2DXC - chains H and J of the 12 polymer chains in the assembly; structure by X-ray diffraction, 1.90 A resolution.

== Chain H ==
Molecule: Thiocyanate hydrolase subunit beta
Source organism: Thiobacillus thioparus
Notes: EC 3.5.5.8
UniProtKB: O66186 (SCNB_THITI); residues 1-157 here correspond to UniProt positions 0-156 (UniProt number = residue number - 1)
Chain sequence (157 residues; each row starts with the number of its first residue):
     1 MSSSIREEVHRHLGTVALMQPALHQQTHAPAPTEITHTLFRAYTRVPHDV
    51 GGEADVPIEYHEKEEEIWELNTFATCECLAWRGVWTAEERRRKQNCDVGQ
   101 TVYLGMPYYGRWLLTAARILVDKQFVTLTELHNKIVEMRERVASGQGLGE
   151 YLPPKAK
Unresolved in the structure: 1

== Chain J ==
Molecule: Thiocyanate hydrolase subunit alpha
Source organism: Thiobacillus thioparus
Notes: EC 3.5.5.8
UniProtKB: O66187 (SCNA_THITI); residues 1-126 here correspond to UniProt positions 0-125 (UniProt number = residue number - 1)
Chain sequence (126 residues; numbered 1 to 126; the number before each row is that of its first residue):
     1 MSDSHHKPVWDRTHHAKMATGIGDPQCFKGMAGKSKFNVGDRVRIKDLPD
    51 LFYTRTMTYTRGATGTIVRLVYESPAAEDEAFGNEENVEWFYSIVFAQKD
   101 LWPEYSDTFANDTLETEIPERYLEKA
Unresolved in the structure: 1-6

== Interface between chain H and chain J ==
Pairs across the interface (16):
  Ser2(H) with Gly62(J), hydrogen bond (backbone-backbone)
  Ile5(H) with Arg61(J); Gly62(J)
  Arg6(H) with Tyr59(J), hydrogen bond (side chain-backbone); Thr60(J); Arg61(J), hydrogen bond (side chain-backbone); Gly62(J); Ala63(J); Asp100(J); Leu101(J), hydrogen bond (side chain-backbone)
  Val9(H) with Thr58(J); Arg61(J)
  His10(H) with Leu101(J), hydrogen bond (side chain-backbone); Pro103(J)
  His12(H) with Thr58(J)
  Glu59(H) with Glu104(J)
Interface residues without a listed pair, chain H (8 interface residues in all): Leu13
Interface residues without a listed pair, chain J (13 interface residues in all): Arg44, Asp47, Trp102

== Summary ==
8 residues of chain H face 13 of chain J across their interface; the contacts include 5 hydrogen bonds. Polar
pairs include Arg6(H)-Tyr59(J), Arg6(H)-Arg61(J) and Arg6(H)-Leu101(J).
Chain H is Thiocyanate hydrolase subunit beta and chain J is Thiocyanate hydrolase subunit alpha, both from
Thiobacillus thioparus; the structure, Recombinant thiocyanate hydrolase, fully-matured form, was determined
by X-ray diffraction (same publication as 2ZZD and 2DXB).
